7E9C - chains A and I of the 11 polymer chains in the assembly; structure by electron microscopy, 3.50 A resolution.

Chain A:
Protein: Histone H3
Source organism: Saccharomyces cerevisiae (strain ATCC 204508 / S288c)
UniProtKB: P61830 (H3_YEAST); residues 0-133 here correspond to UniProt positions 1-134 (UniProt number = residue number + 1)
Chain sequence (134 residues; row label = number of the first residue in the row; numbering starts at 0):
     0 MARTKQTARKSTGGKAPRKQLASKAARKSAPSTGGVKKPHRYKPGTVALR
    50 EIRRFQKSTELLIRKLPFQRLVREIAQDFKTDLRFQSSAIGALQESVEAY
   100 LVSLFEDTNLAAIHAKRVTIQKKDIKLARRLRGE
Disordered / not traced: 0-38, 133
Curated features (UniProtKB/Swiss-Prot):
  - modified residue: Lys4 (N6,N6,N6-trimethyllysine), Lys9 (N6-acetyllysine), Ser10 (Phosphoserine), Lys14 (N6,N6-dimethyllysine), Lys18 (N6-acetyllysine), Lys23 (N6-acetyllysine), Lys27 (N6,N6,N6-trimethyllysine), Lys36 (N6,N6,N6-trimethyllysine), Lys37 (N6-acetyllysine), Lys56 (N6-acetyllysine), Lys64 (N6-acetyllysine), Lys79 (N6,N6,N6-trimethyllysine)

Chain I:
Molecule: 147-nt DNA strand
Source organism: Escherichia coli
Sequence (147 nucleotides; numbered 1 to 147; the number before each row is that of its first residue):
     1 CTGGAGAATCCCGGTGCCGAGGCCGCTCAATTGGTCGTAGACAGCTCTAG
    51 CACCGCTTAAACGCACGTACGCGCTGTCCCCCGCGTTTTAACCGCCAAGG
   101 GGATTACTCCCTAGTCTCCAGGCACGTGTCAGATATATACATCCTGT
Disordered / not traced: 1-3, 134-147

Interface between chain A and chain I:
Residue-residue contacts (10):
  Arg40(A) - DG83(I)  sugar contact
  Arg40(A) - DC84(I)  sugar contact
  Tyr41(A) - DG6(I)  base contact
  Val46(A) - DG83(I)  phosphate contact
  Arg63(A) - DA91(I)  hydrogen bond to the sugar
  Arg63(A) - DC92(I)  salt bridge to the phosphate
  Leu65(A) - DA91(I)  phosphate contact
  Leu65(A) - DC92(I)  phosphate contact
  Pro66(A) - DA91(I)  sugar contact
  Arg69(A) - DA91(I)  salt bridge to the phosphate
Interface residues without a listed pair, chain A (11 interface residues in all): Pro43, Ala47, Arg49, Lys64
Interface residues without a listed pair, chain I (6 interface residues in all): DA8

Overview:
11 residues of chain A and 6 residues of chain I are in contact; the contacts include 1 hydrogen bond and 2
salt bridges. Among the polar pairs are Arg63(A)-DA91(I), Arg63(A)-DC92(I) and Arg69(A)-DA91(I).
Here chain A is Histone H3 (Saccharomyces cerevisiae (strain ATCC 204508 / S288c)) and chain I is a 147-nt DNA
strand (Escherichia coli). Entry 7E9C (Cryo-EM structure of the 1:1 Orc1 BAH domain in complex with
nucleosome) was determined by electron microscopy.
